Entry 4U7U (X-ray diffraction, 3.00 A resolution); this record covers chains B and C of the 24 polymer chains in the assembly.

[Chain B (and C)]
Name: CRISPR system Cascade subunit CasB
From: Escherichia coli K12
Notes: chain C of this document is another copy of the same molecule, construct and numbering; everything in this record applies to it too
UniProtKB: P76632 (CSE2_ECOLI); residues 1-160 here = UniProt positions 1-160
Chain sequence (160 residues; numbered 1 to 160; the number before each row is that of its first residue):
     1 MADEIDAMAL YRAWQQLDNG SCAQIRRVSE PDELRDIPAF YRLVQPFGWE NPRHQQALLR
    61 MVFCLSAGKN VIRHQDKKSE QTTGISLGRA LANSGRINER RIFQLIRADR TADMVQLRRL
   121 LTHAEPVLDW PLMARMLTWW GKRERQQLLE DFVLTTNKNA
Unresolved in the structure: 1-2, 160 (chain C: 1-3)

[Chain B / chain C interface]
Pairs across the interface (22):
  Q24(B) - R100(C)
  D32(B) - Q146(C)
  R35(B) - R143(C)
  R35(B) - Q146(C)
  R35(B) - L149(C)
  D36(B) - F103(C)
  D36(B) - R107(C)  salt bridge
  D36(B) - K142(C)  salt bridge
  D36(B) - Q146(C)  hydrogen bond
  D36(B) - L149(C)
  I37(B) - L149(C)
  P38(B) - E99(C)
  P38(B) - V153(C)
  Y41(B) - Q146(C)  hydrogen bond (side chain-backbone)
  Y41(B) - E150(C)
  Y41(B) - L154(C)
  R42(B) - E99(C)  salt bridge
  R42(B) - V153(C)
  R42(B) - N157(C)
  Q45(B) - L154(C)
  Q45(B) - N157(C)  hydrogen bond
  W49(B) - E150(C)  hydrogen bond
Also at the interface, not in a pair above, chain B (12 interface residues in all): E33, E50
Also at the interface, not in a pair above, chain C (13 interface residues in all): I106

[Summary]
Chain B and chain C form an interface of 12 and 13 residues respectively, with 4 hydrogen bonds and 3 salt
bridges. Among the polar pairs are D36(B)-R107(C), D36(B)-K142(C) and R42(B)-E99(C).
Chain B and chain C are both CRISPR system Cascade subunit CasB (Escherichia coli K12); the structure, Crystal
structure of RNA-guided immune Cascade complex from E.coli, was determined by X-ray diffraction.
